Entry 8HKS (X-ray diffraction, 2.80 A resolution); this record covers chain A.

Chain A:
Name: Poly [ADP-ribose] polymerase 2
From: Homo sapiens
Notes: EC 2.4.2.30, 2.4.2.-
UniProtKB: Q9UGN5 (PARP2_HUMAN); numbering as in UniProt (aligned over 230-581)
Chain sequence (353 residues; each row starts with the number of its first residue):
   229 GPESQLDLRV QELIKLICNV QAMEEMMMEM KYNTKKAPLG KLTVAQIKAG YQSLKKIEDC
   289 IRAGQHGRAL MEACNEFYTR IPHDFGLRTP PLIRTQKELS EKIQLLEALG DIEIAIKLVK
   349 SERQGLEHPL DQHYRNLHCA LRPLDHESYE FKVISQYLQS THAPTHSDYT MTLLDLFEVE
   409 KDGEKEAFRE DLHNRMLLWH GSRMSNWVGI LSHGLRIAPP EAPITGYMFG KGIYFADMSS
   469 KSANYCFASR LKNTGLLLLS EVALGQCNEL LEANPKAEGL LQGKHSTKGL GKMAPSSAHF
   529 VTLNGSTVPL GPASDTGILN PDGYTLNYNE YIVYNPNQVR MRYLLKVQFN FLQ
Not modelled in the structure: 549-550
Construct notes: expression tag (229); engineered mutation Ser349 (Thr in Q9UGN5), Arg351 (Leu in Q9UGN5), Gly353 (Ser in Q9UGN5), Leu354 (Pro in Q9UGN5)
Small-molecule neighbours: Pamiparib (DS9; (2R)-14-fluoro-2-methyl-6,9,10,19-tetrazapentacyclo[14.2.1.02,6.08,18.012,17]nonadeca-1(18),8,12(17),13,15-pentaen-11-one): Ser328, Gln332, Glu335, His428, Gly429, Tyr455, Tyr462, Phe463, Ala464, Lys469, Ser470, Tyr473, Asn557, Glu558
Curated features (UniProtKB/Swiss-Prot):
  - active site: Glu558 (For poly [ADP-ribose] polymerase activity)
  - binding site (NAD(+)): His428 to Ser430, Gly437, Arg444, Ser470
  - modified residue: Ser232 (Phosphoserine)
  - mutagenesis: Glu286 (E286A/R: Increased DNA-induced ADP-ribosyltransferase activity), Gly338 (G338A: Does not affect DNA-induced ADP-ribosyltransferase activity), His394 (H394A: Strongly reduced serine ADP-ribosylation, caused by abolished interaction with HPF1), His428 (H428A: Abolished trapping at DNA damage sites upon binding to PARP inhibitors (PARPi)), Glu558 (E558A: Abolished poly [ADP-ribose] polymerase activity without affecting localization to DNA damage sites)

Summary:
Bound to chain A: Pamiparib. From UniProt: active-site residue Glu558, 6 NAD+-binding residues and 5
mutagenesis sites.
Chain A is Poly [ADP-ribose] polymerase 2 (Homo sapiens); the structure, Mutated human ADP-ribosyltransferase
2 (PARP2) catalytic domain bound to Pamiparib(BGB-290), was determined by X-ray diffraction together with
8HKN, 8HKO, 8HLJ, 8HLQ and 8HLR from the same study.
